9H9J - chains A and K of the 15 polymer chains in the assembly; structure by electron microscopy, 3.20 A resolution.

# Chain A
Molecule: 16S RNA
From: Escherichia coli
Sequence (1541 nucleotides; each row starts with the number of its first residue; note: 1 number in that range is skipped by the numbering (no residue carries it; nothing is unmodelled there)):
     1 AAAUUGAAGAGUUUGAUCAUGGCUCAGAUUGAACGCUGGCGGCAGGCCUA
    51 ACACAUGCAAGUCGAACGGUAACAGGAAGAAGCUUGCUUCUUUGCUGACG
   101 AGUGGCGGACGGGUGAGUAAUGUCUGGGAAACUGCCUGAUGGAGGGGGAU
   151 AACUACUGGAAACGGUAGCUAAUACCGCAUAACGUCGCAAGACCAAAGAG
   201 GGGGACCUUCGGGCCUCUUGCCAUCGGAUGUGCCCAGAUGGGAUUAGCUA
   251 GUAGGUGGGGUAACGGCUCACCUAGGCGACGAUCCCUAGCUGGUCUGAGA
   301 GGAUGACCAGCCACACUGGAACUGAGACACGGUCCAGACUCCUACGGGAG
   351 GCAGCAGUGGGGAAUAUUGCACAAUGGGCGCAAGCCUGAUGCAGCCAUGC
   401 CGCGUGUAUGAAGAAGGCCUUCGGGUUGUAAAGUACUUUCAGCGGGGAGG
   451 AAGGGAGUAAAGUUAAUACCUUUGCUCAUUGACGUUACCCGCAGAAGAAG
   501 CACCGGCUAACUCCGUGCCAGCAGCCXCGGUAAUACGGAGGGUGCAAGCG
   551 UUAAUCGGAAUUACUGGGCGUAAAGCGCACGCAGGCGGUUUGUUAAGUCA
   601 GAUGUGAAAUCCCCGGGCUCAACCUGGGAACUGCAUCUGAUACUGGCAAG
   651 CUUGAGUCUCGUAGAGGGGGGUAGAAUUCCAGGUGUAGCGGUGAAAUGCG
   701 UAGAGAUCUGGAGGAAUACCGGUGGCGAAGGCGGCCCCCUGGACGAAGAC
   751 UGACGCUCAGGUGCGAAAGCGUGGGGAGCAAACAGGAUUAGAUACCCUGG
   801 UAGUCCACGCCGUAAACGAUGUCGACUUGGAGGUUGUGCCCUUGAGGCGU
   851 GGCUUCCGGAGCUAACGCGUUAAGUCGACCGCCUGGGGAGUACGGCCGCA
   901 AGGUUAAAACUCAAAUGAAUUGACGGGGGC
   932 CCGCACAAGCGGUGGAGCAUGUGGUUUAAUUCGAUGXAACGCGAAGAACC
   982 UUACCUGGUCUUGACAUCCACGGAAGUUUUCAGAGAUGAGAAUGUGCCUU
  1032 CGGGAACCGUGAGACAGGUGCUGCAUGGCUGUCGUCAGCUCGUGUUGUGA
  1082 AAUGUUGGGUUAAGUCCCGCAACGAGCGCAACCCUUAUCCUUUGUUGCCA
  1132 GCGGUCCGGCCGGGAACUCAAAGGAGACUGCCAGUGAUAAACUGGAGGAA
  1182 GGUGGGGAUGACGUCAAGUCAUCAUGGCCCUUACGACCAGGGCUACACAC
  1232 GUGCUACAAUGGCGCAUACAAAGAGAAGCGACCUCGCGAGAGCAAGCGGA
  1282 CCUCAUAAAGUGCGUCGUAGUCCGGAUUGGAGUCUGCAACUCGACUCCAU
  1332 GAAGUCGGAAUCGCUAGUAAUCGUGGAUCAGAAUGCCACGGUGAAUACGU
  1382 UCCCGGCCUUGUACACACCGCCCGUXACACCAUGGGAGUGGGUUGCAAAA
  1432 GAAGUAGGUAGCUUAACCUUCGGGAGGGCGCUUACCACUUUGUGAUUCAU
  1482 GACUGGGGUGAAGUCGUAACAAGGUAACCGUAGGGGAACCUGCGGUUGGA
  1532 UCACCUCCUUA
Unresolved in the structure: 932-1386, 1535-1542
Modified residues: PSU (pseudouridine-5'-monophosphate) at position 516, G7M (N7-methyl-guanosine-5'-monophosphate) at position 527, 2MG (2N-methylguanosine-5'-monophosphate) at position 967, 5MC (5-methylcytidine-5'-monophosphate) at position 968, 2MG (2N-methylguanosine-5'-monophosphate) at position 1208, 4OC (4n,o2'-methylcytidine-5'-monophosphate) at position 1402, 5MC (5-methylcytidine-5'-monophosphate) at position 1407, UR3 (3-methyluridine-5'-monophoshate) at position 1498, 2MG (2N-methylguanosine-5'-monophosphate) at position 1516, MA6 (6N-dimethyladenosine-5'-monophoshate) at position 1518, MA6 (6N-dimethyladenosine-5'-monophoshate) at position 1519
Ion coordination: Mg2+ site 1 near G21 (its only coordinating residue here); Mg2+ site 2 near C48 (its only coordinating residue here); Mg2+ site 3 near A53 (its only coordinating residue here); Mg2+ site 4: A59, U387; Mg2+ site 5 near G100 (its only coordinating residue here); Mg2+ site 6: A109, G331; Mg2+ site 7: A116, G117, G289; K+: G145, A197; Mg2+ site 8: A174, C175; Mg2+ site 9: U180, A195; Mg2+ site 10: A298, G299; Mg2+ site 11: G299, G558; 23 more Mg2+ sites not listed
Small-molecule neighbours: A1IC4 ((2S,3S)-2-[[(2S)-2-[[(2S,4S)-5-aminocarbonyloxy-4-oxidanyl-2-[[(2S,3R)-3-oxidanylpiperidin-2-yl]carbonylamino]pentanoyl]amino]-3-(1H-imidazol-4-yl)propanoyl]amino]-3-(2-chloranyl-1H-imidazol-4-yl)-3-oxidanyl-propanoic acid): U692, G693, U788, U789, G791, A792, A794, C795, C796, U1506
What the authors report for this chain:
  - binding site for A1IC4: G693

# Chain K
Name: Small ribosomal subunit protein uS11
From: Escherichia coli
UniProtKB: P0A7R9 (RS11_ECOLI); residue numbers follow UniProt; this construct covers 1-129
Sequence (129 residues; numbered 1 to 129; the number before each row is that of its first residue):
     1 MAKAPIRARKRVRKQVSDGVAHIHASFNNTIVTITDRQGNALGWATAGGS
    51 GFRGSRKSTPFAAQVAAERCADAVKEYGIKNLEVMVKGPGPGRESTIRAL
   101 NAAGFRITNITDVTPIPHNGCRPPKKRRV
Unresolved in the structure: 1-12
Small-molecule neighbours: A1IC4 ((2S,3S)-2-[[(2S)-2-[[(2S,4S)-5-aminocarbonyloxy-4-oxidanyl-2-[[(2S,3R)-3-oxidanylpiperidin-2-yl]carbonylamino]pentanoyl]amino]-3-(1H-imidazol-4-yl)propanoyl]amino]-3-(2-chloranyl-1H-imidazol-4-yl)-3-oxidanyl-propanoic acid): Arg127, Arg128, Val129

# How chain A and chain K interact
Pairs across the interface - 67 pairs, chain A then chain K:
  G674(A) - His118(K)  base contact
  A675(A) - Ile116(K)  hydrogen bond to the sugar
  A675(A) - Pro117(K)  base contact
  A675(A) - His118(K)  sugar contact
  A675(A) - Gly120(K)  base contact
  A676(A) - Pro115(K)  phosphate contact
  A676(A) - Ile116(K)  sugar contact
  A676(A) - Pro117(K)  sugar contact
  G683(A) - Gly39(K)  hydrogen bond to the base
  G683(A) - Asn40(K)  hydrogen bond to the base
  U684(A) - Asn40(K)  sugar contact
  U684(A) - Ala41(K)  hydrogen bond to the sugar
  G685(A) - Ala41(K)  sugar contact
  G685(A) - Trp44(K)  hydrogen bond to the sugar
  U686(A) - Leu42(K)  phosphate contact
  U686(A) - Gly43(K)  hydrogen bond to the phosphate
  U686(A) - Trp44(K)  hydrogen bond to the phosphate
  A687(A) - Trp44(K)  sugar contact
  G688(A) - Thr46(K)  hydrogen bond to the phosphate
  G688(A) - Gly49(K)  phosphate contact
  C689(A) - Asn29(K)  hydrogen bond to the phosphate
  C689(A) - Thr46(K)  hydrogen bond to the phosphate
  C689(A) - Gly48(K)  phosphate contact
  G690(A) - Asn29(K)  hydrogen bond to the phosphate
  G690(A) - Arg53(K)  base contact
  G691(A) - Asn28(K)  hydrogen bond to the phosphate
  G691(A) - Arg53(K)  base contact
  G691(A) - Lys57(K)  hydrogen bond to the base
  U692(A) - Asn28(K)  hydrogen bond to the phosphate
  U692(A) - Gly54(K)  base contact
  U692(A) - Ser55(K)  hydrogen bond to the base
  U692(A) - Arg127(K)  hydrogen bond to the phosphate
  G693(A) - Arg127(K)  salt bridge to the phosphate
  A694(A) - Ser55(K)  hydrogen bond to the phosphate
  A695(A) - Gly54(K)  phosphate contact
  A696(A) - Arg53(K)  salt bridge to the phosphate
  A704(A) - Trp44(K)  base contact
  G705(A) - Ile31(K)  base contact
  G705(A) - Trp44(K)  base contact
  A706(A) - Thr33(K)  hydrogen bond to the sugar
  U707(A) - His22(K)  phosphate contact
  U707(A) - Gly39(K)  hydrogen bond to the sugar
  U707(A) - Lys87(K)  salt bridge to the phosphate
  C708(A) - Gln38(K)  sugar contact
  C708(A) - Gly39(K)  sugar contact
  A715(A) - Gly120(K)  base contact
  A716(A) - Asn119(K)  hydrogen bond to the sugar
  A716(A) - Gly120(K)  sugar contact
  U717(A) - Asn119(K)  phosphate contact
  A718(A) - His118(K)  hydrogen bond to the base
  A777(A) - Cys121(K)  base contact
  G778(A) - Arg122(K)  hydrogen bond to the sugar
  C779(A) - Arg122(K)  hydrogen bond to the sugar
  C779(A) - Pro124(K)  phosphate contact
  A780(A) - Pro124(K)  phosphate contact
  A780(A) - Lys125(K)  hydrogen bond to the phosphate
  A781(A) - Lys125(K)  salt bridge to the phosphate
  C795(A) - Arg128(K)  hydrogen bond to the sugar
  C796(A) - Arg127(K)  hydrogen bond to the phosphate
  C796(A) - Arg128(K)  salt bridge to the phosphate
  C796(A) - Val129(K)  sugar contact
  C797(A) - Arg127(K)  salt bridge to the phosphate
  U1506(A) - Arg128(K)  hydrogen bond to the base
  U1522(A) - Lys125(K)  phosphate contact
  U1522(A) - Arg128(K)  salt bridge to the phosphate
  G1523(A) - Lys125(K)  salt bridge to the phosphate
  C1524(A) - Arg122(K)  salt bridge to the phosphate
Interface residues without a listed pair, chain A (40 interface residues in all): U677, G1525
Interface residues without a listed pair, chain K (36 interface residues in all): Ser26, Thr35, Pro123

# Overview
The interface between chain A and chain K involves 40 residues on one side and 36 on the other; the contacts
include 27 hydrogen bonds and 9 salt bridges. Polar contacts include G683(A)-Gly39(K), G683(A)-Asn40(K) and
G691(A)-Lys57(K). Compound A1IC4 is bound between chain A and chain K. The paper reports a binding site for
A1IC4 at G693(A).
Here chain A is 16S RNA and chain K is Small ribosomal subunit protein uS11, both from Escherichia coli. Entry
9H9J (Complex 2 (BODY) 30S-IF1-IF3-tRNA-GE81112) was determined by electron microscopy, deposited together
with 9H8G, 9H9H, 9H9I, 9H9K, 9H9L, 9H9M and 9H9N.
